8TVW - chains A and N of the 15 polymer chains in the assembly; structure by electron microscopy, 3.60 A resolution.

# Chain A
Protein: DNA-directed RNA polymerase II subunit RPB1
Source organism: Saccharomyces cerevisiae
Notes: EC 2.7.7.6
UniProtKB: P04050 (RPB1_YEAST); residue numbers follow UniProt; this construct covers 1-1733
Amino-acid sequence (1733 residues; each row starts with the number of its first residue):
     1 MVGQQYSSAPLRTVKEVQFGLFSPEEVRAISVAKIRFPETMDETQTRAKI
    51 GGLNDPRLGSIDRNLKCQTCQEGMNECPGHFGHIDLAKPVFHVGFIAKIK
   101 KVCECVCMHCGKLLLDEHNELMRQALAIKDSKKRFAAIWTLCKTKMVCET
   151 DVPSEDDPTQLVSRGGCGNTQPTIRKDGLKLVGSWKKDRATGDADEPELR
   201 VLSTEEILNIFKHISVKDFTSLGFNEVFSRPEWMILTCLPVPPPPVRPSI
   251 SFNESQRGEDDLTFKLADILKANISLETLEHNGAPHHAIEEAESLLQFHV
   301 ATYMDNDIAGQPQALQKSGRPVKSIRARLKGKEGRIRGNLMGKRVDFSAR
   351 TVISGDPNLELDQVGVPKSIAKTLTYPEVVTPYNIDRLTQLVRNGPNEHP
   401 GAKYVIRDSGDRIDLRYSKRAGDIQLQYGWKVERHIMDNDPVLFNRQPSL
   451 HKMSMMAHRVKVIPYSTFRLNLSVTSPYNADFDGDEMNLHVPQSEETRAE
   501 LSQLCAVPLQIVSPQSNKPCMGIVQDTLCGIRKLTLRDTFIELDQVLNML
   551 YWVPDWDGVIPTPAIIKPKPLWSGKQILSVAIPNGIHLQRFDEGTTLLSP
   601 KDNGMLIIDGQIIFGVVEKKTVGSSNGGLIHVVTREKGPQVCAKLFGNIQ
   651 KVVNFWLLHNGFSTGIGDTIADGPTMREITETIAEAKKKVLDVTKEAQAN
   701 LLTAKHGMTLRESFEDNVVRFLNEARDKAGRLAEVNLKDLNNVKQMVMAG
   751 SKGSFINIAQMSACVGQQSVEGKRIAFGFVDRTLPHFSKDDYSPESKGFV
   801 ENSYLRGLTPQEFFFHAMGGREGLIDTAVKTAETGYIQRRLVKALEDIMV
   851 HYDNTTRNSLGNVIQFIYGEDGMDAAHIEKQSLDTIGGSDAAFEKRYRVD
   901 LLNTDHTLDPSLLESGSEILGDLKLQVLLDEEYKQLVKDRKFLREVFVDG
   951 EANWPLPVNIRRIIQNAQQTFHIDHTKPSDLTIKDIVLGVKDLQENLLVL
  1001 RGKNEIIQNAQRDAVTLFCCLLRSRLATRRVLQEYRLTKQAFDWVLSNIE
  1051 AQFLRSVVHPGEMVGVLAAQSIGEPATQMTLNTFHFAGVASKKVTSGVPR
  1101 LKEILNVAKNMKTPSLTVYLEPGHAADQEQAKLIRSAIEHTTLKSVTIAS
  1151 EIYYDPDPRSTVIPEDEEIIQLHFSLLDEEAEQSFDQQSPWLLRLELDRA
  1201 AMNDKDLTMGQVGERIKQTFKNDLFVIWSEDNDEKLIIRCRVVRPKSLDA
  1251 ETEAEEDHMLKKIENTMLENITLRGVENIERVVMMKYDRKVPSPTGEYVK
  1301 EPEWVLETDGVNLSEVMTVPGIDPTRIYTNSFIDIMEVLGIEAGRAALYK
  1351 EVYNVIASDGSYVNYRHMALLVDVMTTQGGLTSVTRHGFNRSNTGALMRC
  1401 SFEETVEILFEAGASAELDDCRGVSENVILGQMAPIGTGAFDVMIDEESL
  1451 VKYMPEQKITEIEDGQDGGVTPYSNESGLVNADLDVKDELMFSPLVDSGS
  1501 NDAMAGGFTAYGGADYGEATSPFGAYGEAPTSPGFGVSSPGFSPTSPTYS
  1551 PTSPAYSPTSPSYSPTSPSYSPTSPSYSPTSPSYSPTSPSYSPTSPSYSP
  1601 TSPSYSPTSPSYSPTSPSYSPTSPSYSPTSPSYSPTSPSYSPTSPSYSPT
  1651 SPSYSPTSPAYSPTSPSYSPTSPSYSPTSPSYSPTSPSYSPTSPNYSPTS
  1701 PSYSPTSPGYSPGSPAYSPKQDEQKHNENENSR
Not modelled in the structure: 1-7, 42-44, 188-198, 1079-1096, 1158-1187, 1221-1224, 1243-1256, 1455-1733
Curated features (UniProtKB/Swiss-Prot):
  - region: Pro-248 to Asp-260 (Lid loop), Asn-306 to Lys-323 (Rudder loop), Pro-810 to Glu-822 (Bridging helix)
  - binding site (Zn(2+)): Cys-67, Cys-70, Cys-77, His-80, Cys-107, Cys-110, Cys-148, Cys-167
  - binding site (Mg(2+)): Asp-481, Asp-483, Asp-485
  - modified residue: Thr-1471 (Phosphothreonine)
  - cross-link (Glycyl lysine isopeptide (Lys-Gly)): Lys-695 (interchain with G-Cter in ubiquitin), Lys-1246 (interchain with G-Cter in ubiquitin), Lys-1350 (interchain with G-Cter in ubiquitin)
  - natural variant: Ser-1653 to Pro-1659 (deletion: In strain: A364A)
  - mutagenesis: Lys-1246 (K1246R: Impairs ubiquitination during transcription stress)
Ion coordination: Zn2+ site 1: Cys-67, Cys-77, His-80; Zn2+ site 2: Cys-107, Met-108, Cys-110, Cys-167; Mg2+: Asp-483, Asp-485

# Chain N
Molecule: NTS (47-nt DNA)
Sequence (47 nucleotides; each row starts with the number of its first residue):
     1 CTAGTTGATCTCATATTTCATTCCTACTCAGGAGAAGGAGCAGAGCG
Not modelled in the structure: 1-30

# Chain A / chain N interface
Contacting residue pairs (4; chain A residue first):
  Trp-139(A) / DG37(N)  phosphate contact
  Arg-175(A) / DG38(N)  salt bridge to the phosphate
  His-1387(A) / DG34(N)  hydrogen bond to the phosphate
  His-1387(A) / DA35(N)  salt bridge to the phosphate
Also at the interface, not in a pair above, chain A (4 interface residues in all): Ala-1108

# Overview
Chain A and chain N each contribute 4 residues to their interface; the contacts include 1 hydrogen bond and 2
salt bridges. Polar pairs include His-1387(A)/DG34(N), Arg-175(A)/DG38(N) and His-1387(A)/DA35(N). From
UniProt: 8 Zn2+-binding residues, 3 Mg2+-binding residues and one mutagenesis site on chain A.
Here chain A is DNA-directed RNA polymerase II subunit RPB1 (Saccharomyces cerevisiae) and chain N is NTS
(47-nt DNA). Entry 8TVW (Cryo-EM structure of CPD-stalled Pol II (conformation 1)) was determined by electron
microscopy, deposited together with 8TUG, 8TVP, 8TVQ, 8TVS, 8TVV, 8TVX and 8TVY.
